PDB entry 3X2E | X-ray diffraction, 2.85 A resolution | chains A and D of the 4 polymer chains in the assembly

Chain A (and D):
Molecule: Adenosylhomocysteinase
Organism: Thermotoga maritima MSB8
Notes: EC 3.3.1.1; chain D of this document is another copy of the same molecule, construct and numbering; everything in this record applies to it too
Reference sequence: O51933 (SAHH_THEMA); residues 3-405 here correspond to UniProt positions 2-404 (UniProt number = residue number - 1)
Amino-acid sequence (411 residues; numbered 1 to 411; the number before each row is that of its first residue):
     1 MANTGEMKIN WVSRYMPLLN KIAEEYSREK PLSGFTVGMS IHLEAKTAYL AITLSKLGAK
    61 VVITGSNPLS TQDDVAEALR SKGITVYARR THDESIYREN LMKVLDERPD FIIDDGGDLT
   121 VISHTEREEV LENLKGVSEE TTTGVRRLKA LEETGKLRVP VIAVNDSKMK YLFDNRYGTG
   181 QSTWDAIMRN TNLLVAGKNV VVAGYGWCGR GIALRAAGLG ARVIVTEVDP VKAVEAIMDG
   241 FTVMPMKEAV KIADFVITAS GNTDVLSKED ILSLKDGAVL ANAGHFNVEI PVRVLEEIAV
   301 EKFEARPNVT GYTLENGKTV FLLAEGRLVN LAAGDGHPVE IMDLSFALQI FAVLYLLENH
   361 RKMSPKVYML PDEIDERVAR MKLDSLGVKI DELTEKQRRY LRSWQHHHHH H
Unresolved in the structure: 1, 403-411
Construct notes: expression tag (1-2, 406-411)
Ligand contacts: NADH (NAI; 1,4-dihydronicotinamide adenine dinucleotide): T142, Y171, D174, N175, T179, A203, G204, Y205, G206, W207, C208, G209, T226, E227, V228, D229, K232, A259, S260, G261, N262, V265, A283, G284, H285, L328, N330, H337

Interface between chain A and chain D:
Contacting residue pairs (18; chain A residue first):
  L194(A) with M238(D), hydrophobic
  A196(A) with M238(D)
  G197(A) with I237(D); M238(D)
  G220(A) with M238(D); G240(D)
  A221(A) with G240(D)
  R222(A) with R222(D); G240(D); T242(D)
  I237(A) with G197(D)
  M238(A) with A196(D); G197(D); G220(D)
  G240(A) with G220(D), hydrogen bond (backbone-backbone); A221(D); R222(D)
  T242(A) with R222(D)
Other interface residues (no listed pair), chain A (12 interface residues in all): D239, F241
Other interface residues (no listed pair), chain D (12 interface residues in all): L194, D239, F241

Summary:
Chain A and chain D each contribute 12 residues to their interface, with 1 hydrogen bond. Its one hydrogen
bond, G240(A)-G220(D), is backbone to backbone. Ligands of chain A: NADH.
Chain A and chain D are both Adenosylhomocysteinase (Thermotoga maritima MSB8); the structure, A thermophilic
hydrolase, was determined by X-ray diffraction (same publication as 3X2F).
